PDB entry 5MLQ | X-ray diffraction, 3.18 A resolution | chains A and B

[Chain A (and B)]
Name: CDPS
Source organism: Nocardia brasiliensis ATCC 700358
Notes: chain B of this document is another copy of the same molecule, construct and numbering; everything in this record applies to it too
Reference sequence: K0F6G5 (K0F6G5_9NOCA); residue numbers follow UniProt; this construct covers 2-239
Sequence (248 residues; numbered 0 to 247; the number before each row is that of its first residue; numbering starts at 0):
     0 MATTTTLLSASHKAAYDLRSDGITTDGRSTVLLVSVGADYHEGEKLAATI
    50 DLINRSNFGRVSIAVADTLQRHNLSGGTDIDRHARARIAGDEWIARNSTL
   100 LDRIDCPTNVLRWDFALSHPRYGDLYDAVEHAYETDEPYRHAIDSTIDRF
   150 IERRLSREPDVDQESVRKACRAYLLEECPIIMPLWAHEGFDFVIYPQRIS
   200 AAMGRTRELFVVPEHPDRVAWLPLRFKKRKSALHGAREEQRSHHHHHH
Unresolved in the structure: 0-3, 230-247
Differences from the reference sequence: initiating methionine (0); expression tag (1, 240-247)
Modified positions: Mse0 (selenomethionine); Mse181 (selenomethionine; parent Met); Mse202 (selenomethionine; parent Met)

[How chain A and chain B interact]
Contacting residue pairs (32):
  S28(A) - P119(B)
  G58(A) - S117(B)  hydrogen bond (backbone-side chain)
  R59(A) - F114(B)
  R59(A) - S117(B)
  R59(A) - H118(B)
  R59(A) - P119(B)
  V60(A) - F114(B)
  P106(A) - D113(B)
  P106(A) - F114(B)
  P106(A) - S117(B)
  T107(A) - F114(B)
  N108(A) - N108(B)  hydrogen bond
  N108(A) - V109(B)
  N108(A) - L110(B)
  N108(A) - F114(B)
  V109(A) - N108(B)
  D113(A) - P106(B)
  F114(A) - R59(B)
  F114(A) - V60(B)
  F114(A) - P106(B)
  F114(A) - T107(B)
  F114(A) - N108(B)
  S117(A) - G58(B)
  S117(A) - R59(B)
  S117(A) - P106(B)
  H118(A) - R59(B)
  H118(A) - E187(B)
  P119(A) - S28(B)
  P119(A) - R59(B)
  P119(A) - G188(B)
  H186(A) - H186(B)
  G188(A) - P119(B)
Other interface residues (no listed pair), chain A (17 interface residues in all): L110, E187
Other interface residues (no listed pair), chain B (18 interface residues in all): S61

[Summary]
17 residues of chain A and 18 residues of chain B are in contact, with 2 hydrogen bonds. Among the polar pairs
are G58(A)-S117(B) and N108(A)-N108(B).
Both chains are CDPS (Nocardia brasiliensis ATCC 700358). Entry 5MLQ (Structure of CDPS from Nocardia
brasiliensis) was determined by X-ray diffraction together with 6EZ3 and 5OCD from the same study.
